8T6D - chain A; structure by X-ray diffraction, 2.40 A resolution.

== Chain A ==
Name: Tyrosine-protein phosphatase non-receptor type 11
Organism: Homo sapiens
Notes: EC 3.1.3.48
Reference sequence: Q06124 (PTN11_HUMAN), isoform Q06124-2; numbering as in UniProt (aligned over 1-525)
Sequence (526 residues; row label = number of the first residue in the row; numbering starts at 0):
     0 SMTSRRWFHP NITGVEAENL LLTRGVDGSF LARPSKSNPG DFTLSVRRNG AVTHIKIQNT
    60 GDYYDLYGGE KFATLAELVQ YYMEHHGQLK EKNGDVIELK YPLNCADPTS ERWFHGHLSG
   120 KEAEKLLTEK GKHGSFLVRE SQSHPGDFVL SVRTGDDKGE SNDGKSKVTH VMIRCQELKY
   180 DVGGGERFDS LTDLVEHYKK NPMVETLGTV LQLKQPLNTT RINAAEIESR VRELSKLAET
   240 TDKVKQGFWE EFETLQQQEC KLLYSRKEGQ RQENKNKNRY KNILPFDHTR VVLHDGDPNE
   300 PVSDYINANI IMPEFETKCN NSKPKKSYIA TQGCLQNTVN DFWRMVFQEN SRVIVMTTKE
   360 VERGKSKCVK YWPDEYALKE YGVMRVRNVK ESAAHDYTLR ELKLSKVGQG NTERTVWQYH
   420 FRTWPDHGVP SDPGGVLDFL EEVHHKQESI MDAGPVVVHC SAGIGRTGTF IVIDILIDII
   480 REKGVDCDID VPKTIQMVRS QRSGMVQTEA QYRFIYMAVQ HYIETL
Disordered / not traced: 0-1, 84-86, 155-163, 239-244, 294-301, 316-319
Sequence notes: expression tag (0)
Residues lining bound ligands: YR2 ((3R)-1'-[3-(3,4-dihydro-1,5-naphthyridin-1(2H)-yl)-1H-pyrazolo[3,4-b]pyrazin-6-yl]-3H-spiro[[1]benzofuran-2,4'-piperidin]-3-amine): Thr108, Ser109, Glu110, Arg111, Phe113, His114, Gly115, Asn217, Thr218, Thr219, Glu249, Glu250, Thr253, Leu254, Gln257, Asp489, Pro491, Lys492, Gln495
Curated features (UniProtKB/Swiss-Prot):
  - active site: Cys459 (Phosphocysteine intermediate)
  - binding site (substrate): Asp425, Cys459 to Arg465, Gln506
  - modified residue: Thr2 (N-acetylthreonine), Tyr62 (Phosphotyrosine), Tyr66 (Phosphotyrosine)
  - natural variant: Thr2 (T2I: In NS1), Thr42 (T42A: In NS1), Asn58 (N58K: In NS1), Thr59 (T59A: In NS1), Gly60 (G60A: In NS1; G60V: In myelodysplastic syndrome), Asp61 (D61G: In NS1; D61N: In NS1; D61V: In JMML; D61Y: In JMML), Tyr62 (Y62D: In NS1), Tyr63 (Y63C: In NS1), Glu69 (E69K: In JMML; E69Q: In NS1), Phe71 (F71K: In acute myeloid leukemia; F71L: In NS1), Ala72 (A72G: In NS1; A72S: In NS1; A72T: In JMML; A72V: In JMML), Thr73 (T73I: In NS1), 25 further natural variant entries in UniProt
  - mutagenesis: Cys459 (C459S: Abolishes phosphatase activity. Enhances interaction with NEDD9)

== In short ==
Ligands of chain A: compound YR2. Curated annotation (UniProt) lists active-site residue Cys459, 9
substrate-binding residues and one mutagenesis site.
Chain A is Tyrosine-protein phosphatase non-receptor type 11 (Homo sapiens); the structure, Identification of
GDC-1971 (RLY-1971), a SHP2 inhibitor designed for the treatment of solid tumors, was determined by X-ray
diffraction together with 8T6G, 8T7Q and 8T8Q from the same study.
